7XG0 - chains H and K of the 11 polymer chains in the assembly; structure by electron microscopy, 2.60 A resolution.

== Chain H ==
Name: Csf5
Source organism: Pseudomonas aeruginosa
Amino-acid sequence (268 residues; each row starts with the number of its first residue):
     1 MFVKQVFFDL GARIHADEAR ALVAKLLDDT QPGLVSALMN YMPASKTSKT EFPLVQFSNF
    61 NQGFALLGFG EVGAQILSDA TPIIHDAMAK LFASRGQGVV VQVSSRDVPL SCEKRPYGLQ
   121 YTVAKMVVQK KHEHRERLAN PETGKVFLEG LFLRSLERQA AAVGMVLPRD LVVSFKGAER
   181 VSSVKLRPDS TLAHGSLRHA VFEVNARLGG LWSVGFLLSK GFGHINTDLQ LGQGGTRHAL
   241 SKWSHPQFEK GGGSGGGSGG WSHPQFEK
Not modelled in the structure: 235-268

== Chain K ==
Molecule: TS
Sequence (54 nucleotides; each row starts with the number of its first residue):
     1 CTGCCGCACT TGCTCATCAA GCCTTCCTTC AGGTGTTGCT CCAGAAAGGG TGTT
Not modelled in the structure: 1-14, 54

== How chain H and chain K interact ==
Pairs across the interface (13; chain H residue first):
  Ser-105(H) / DC18(K)  sugar contact
  Arg-106(H) / DA16(K)  base contact
  Arg-106(H) / DT17(K)  phosphate contact
  Arg-106(H) / DC18(K)  phosphate contact
  Asp-107(H) / DT17(K)  hydrogen bond to the phosphate
  Asp-107(H) / DC18(K)  hydrogen bond to the phosphate
  Pro-109(H) / DT17(K)  phosphate contact
  Asp-228(H) / DC15(K)  base contact
  Asp-228(H) / DA16(K)  sugar contact
  Leu-229(H) / DC15(K)  base contact
  Leu-231(H) / DC15(K)  sugar contact
  Gly-232(H) / DC15(K)  sugar contact
  Gly-234(H) / DC15(K)  hydrogen bond to the base
Interface residues without a listed pair, chain H (10 interface residues in all): Val-108

== Summary ==
Chain H and chain K form an interface of 10 and 4 residues respectively; the contacts include 3 hydrogen
bonds. Among the polar pairs are Gly-234(H)/DC15(K), Asp-107(H)/DT17(K) and Asp-107(H)/DC18(K).
Chain H is Csf5 (Pseudomonas aeruginosa) and chain K is TS; the structure, CryoEM structure of type IV-A
Csf-crRNA-dsDNA ternary complex, was determined by electron microscopy together with 7XF1, 7XFZ, 7XG1, 7XG2,
7XG3 and 7XG4 from the same study.
